4A13 - chains A and F of the 16 polymer chains in the assembly; structure by electron microscopy, 11.30 A resolution (very low resolution: no residue pairs are listed; an interface is given only as per-side residue counts).

[Chain A (and F)]
Protein: T-complex protein 1 subunit beta
Organism: Bos taurus
Notes: chain F of this document is another copy of the same molecule, construct and numbering; everything in this record applies to it too
UniProtKB: Q3ZBH0 (TCPB_BOVIN); residues 1-513 here correspond to UniProt positions 14-526 (UniProt number = residue number + 13)
Amino-acid sequence (513 residues; row label = number of the first residue in the row):
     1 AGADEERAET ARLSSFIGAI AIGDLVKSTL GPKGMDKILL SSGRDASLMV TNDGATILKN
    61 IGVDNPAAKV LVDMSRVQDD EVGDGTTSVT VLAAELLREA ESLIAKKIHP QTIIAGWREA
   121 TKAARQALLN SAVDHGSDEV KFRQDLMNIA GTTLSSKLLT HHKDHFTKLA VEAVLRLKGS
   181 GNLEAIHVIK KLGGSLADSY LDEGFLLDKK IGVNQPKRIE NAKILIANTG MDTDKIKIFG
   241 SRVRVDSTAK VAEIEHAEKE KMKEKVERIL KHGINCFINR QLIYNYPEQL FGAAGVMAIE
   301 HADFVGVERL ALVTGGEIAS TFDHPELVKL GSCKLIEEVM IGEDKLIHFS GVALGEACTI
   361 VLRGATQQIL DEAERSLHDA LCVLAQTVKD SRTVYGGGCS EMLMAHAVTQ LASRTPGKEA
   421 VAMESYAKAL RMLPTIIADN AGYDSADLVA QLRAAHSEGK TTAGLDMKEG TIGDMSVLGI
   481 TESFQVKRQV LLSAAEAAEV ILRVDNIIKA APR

[Chain A / chain F interface]
At this resolution (11 A) residue pairs are not listed: 27 residues of chain A and 28 of chain F lie at the interface.

[In short]
27 residues of chain A face 28 of chain F across their interface.
Both chains are T-complex protein 1 subunit beta (Bos taurus). Entry 4A13 (model refined against symmetry-free
cryo-EM map of TRiC-ADP) was determined by electron microscopy together with 4A0O, 4A0V and 4A0W from the same
study.
